3RZC - chains A and C of the 4 polymer chains in the assembly; structure by X-ray diffraction, 2.80 A resolution.

Chain A:
Protein: Antigen-presenting glycoprotein CD1d1
From: Mus musculus
Notes: fragment: 19-298
Reference sequence: P11609 (CD1D1_MOUSE); residues 1-279 here correspond to UniProt positions 19-297 (UniProt number = residue number + 18)
Chain sequence (285 residues; row label = number of the first residue in the row):
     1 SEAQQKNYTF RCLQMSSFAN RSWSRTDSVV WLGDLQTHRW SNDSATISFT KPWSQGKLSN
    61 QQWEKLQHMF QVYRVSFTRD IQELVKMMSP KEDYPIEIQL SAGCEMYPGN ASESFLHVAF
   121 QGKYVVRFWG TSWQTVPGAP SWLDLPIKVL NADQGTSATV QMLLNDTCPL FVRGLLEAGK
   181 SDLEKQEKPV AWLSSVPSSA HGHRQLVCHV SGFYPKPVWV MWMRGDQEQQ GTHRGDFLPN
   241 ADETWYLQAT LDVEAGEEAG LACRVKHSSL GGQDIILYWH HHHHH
Not modelled in the structure: 1-5, 198-203, 280-285
Sequence notes: conflict His201 (Asp219 in P11609); expression tag (280-285)
UniProt features mapped onto this chain:
  - binding site (a D-galactosylceramide): Asp80, Asp153 to Thr156
  - glycosylation (N-linked (GlcNAc...) asparagine): Asn7, Asn20, Asn42, Asn110, Asn165
Cystine bridges: Cys104-Cys168, Cys208-Cys263
Covalently attached groups: N-acetylglucosamine (NAG) linked to Asn20, Asn42; glycan linked to Asn165
Small-molecule neighbours: Isoglobotrihexosylceramide (LGN; N-[(2S,3R,4E)-1-{[alpha-D-galactopyranosyl-(1->3)-beta-D-galactopyranosyl-(1->4)-beta-D-glucopyranosyl]oxy}-3-hydroxyoctadec-4-en-2-yl]hexacosanamide): Phe10, Cys12, Gln14, Ser28, Val30, His38, Trp40, Ile47, Trp63, Leu66, Met69, Phe70, Tyr73, Ser76, Phe77, Asp80, Ile81, Leu84, Val85, Ile98, Leu100, Ala102, Leu116, Val118, Phe120, Val126, Trp133, Trp142, Leu143, Pro146, Leu150, Asp153, Gly155, Thr156, Ala158, Thr159, Val160, Met162, Leu163, Leu164, Cys168, Phe171
From the paper describing this entry:
  - binding site for Isoglobotrihexosylceramide: Asp80, Asp153, Thr156, Ala158, Thr159, Met162
  - conformationally variable residues (side-chain flip): Leu84, Val149, Leu150
  - mutagenesis - G155W: abolished signaling in response to iGb3
  - mutagenesis - G155W: unchanged signaling in response to alphaGalCer

Chain C:
Protein: Valpha14
From: Mus musculus, Homo sapiens
Chain sequence (209 residues; row label = number of the first residue in the row; note: 3 numbers in that range are skipped by the numbering (no residue carries them; nothing is unmodelled there); numbers below 1 keep their minus sign (Met-1 is residue -1)):
    -1 MKTQVEQSPQ SLVVRQGENC VLQCNYSVTP DNHLRWFKQD TGKGLVSLTV LVDQKDKTSN
    59 GR
    62 YSATLDKDAK HSTLHITATL LDDTATYICV VGDRGSALG
   103 RLHFGAGTQL IVIPDIQNPD PAVYQLRDSK SSDKSVCLFT DFDSQTNVSQ SKDSDVYITD
   163 KCVLDMRSMD FKSNSAVAWS NKSDFACANA FNNSIIPEDT FFPSPESS
Not modelled in the structure: -1 to 0, 185, 207-210
Cystine bridges: Cys22-Cys90, Cys139-Cys189
Small-molecule neighbours: Isoglobotrihexosylceramide (LGN; N-[(2S,3R,4E)-1-{[alpha-D-galactopyranosyl-(1->3)-beta-D-galactopyranosyl-(1->4)-beta-D-glucopyranosyl]oxy}-3-hydroxyoctadec-4-en-2-yl]hexacosanamide): Pro28, Asn30, Val50, Lys68, Asp94, Arg95, Gly96
From the paper describing this entry:
  - binding site for Isoglobotrihexosylceramide: Asn30, Val50, Lys68, Gly96

Chain A / chain C interface:
Pairs across the interface (18; chain A residue first):
  Val72(A) - Thr27(C)
  Val72(A) - Pro28(C)  hydrophobic
  Ser76(A) - Pro28(C)
  Ser76(A) - Arg95(C)  hydrogen bond (backbone-side chain)
  Arg79(A) - Asp94(C)  salt bridge
  Arg79(A) - Arg95(C)
  Arg79(A) - Leu99(C)  hydrogen bond (side chain-backbone)
  Arg79(A) - Gly100(C)
  Arg79(A) - Arg103(C)
  Asp80(A) - Arg95(C)  salt bridge
  Asp80(A) - Leu99(C)
  Glu83(A) - Leu99(C)
  Glu83(A) - Arg103(C)  salt bridge
  Leu84(A) - Leu99(C)  hydrophobic
  Val149(A) - Ser97(C)
  Val149(A) - Leu99(C)  hydrophobic
  Ala152(A) - Gly96(C)
  Asp153(A) - Gly96(C)  hydrogen bond (side chain-backbone)
Interface residues without a listed pair, chain A (12 interface residues in all): Lys86, Met87, Leu150
Interface residues without a listed pair, chain C (10 interface residues in all): Asn30

Overview:
12 residues of chain A and 10 residues of chain C are in contact, with 3 hydrogen bonds and 3 salt bridges.
Polar pairs include Arg79(A)-Asp94(C), Asp80(A)-Arg95(C) and Glu83(A)-Arg103(C). From the paper: a binding
site for Isoglobotrihexosylceramide at Asp80(A), Asp153(A) and Asn30(C) among others; G155W of chain A
abolishes signaling in response to iGb3.
Here chain A is Antigen-presenting glycoprotein CD1d1 (Mus musculus) and chain C is Valpha14 (Mus musculus,
Homo sapiens). Entry 3RZC (Structure of the self-antigen iGb3 bound to mouse CD1d and in complex with the iNKT
TCR) was determined by X-ray diffraction.
